3JRF - chains B and D of the 4 polymer chains in the assembly; structure by X-ray diffraction, 3.05 A resolution.

== Chain B ==
Name: DNA-binding protein fis
Organism: Escherichia coli
Reference sequence: P0A6R3 (FIS_ECOLI); residue numbers follow UniProt; this construct covers 1-98
Sequence (98 residues; each row starts with the number of its first residue):
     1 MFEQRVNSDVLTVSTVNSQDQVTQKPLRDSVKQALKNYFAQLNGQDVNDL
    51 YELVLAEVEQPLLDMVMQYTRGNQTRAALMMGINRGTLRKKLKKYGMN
UniProt features mapped onto this chain:
  - DNA-binding region: Gln74 to Lys93 (H-T-H motif)
  - region: Asn17 to Gly44 (Required for the stimulation of HIN-mediated recombination)

== Chain D ==
Molecule: 27-nt DNA strand
Sequence (27 nucleotides; row label = number of the first residue in the row):
     1 AAATTTGCTCAAAGTTCAAACAAATTT

== Interface between chain B and chain D ==
Residue-residue contacts (8; chain B residue first):
  Ile83(B) - DC17(D)  phosphate contact
  Asn84(B) - DC17(D)  hydrogen bond to the phosphate
  Asn84(B) - DA18(D)  phosphate contact
  Arg85(B) - DA20(D)  base contact
  Thr87(B) - DT16(D)  sugar contact
  Thr87(B) - DC17(D)  phosphate contact
  Lys90(B) - DT15(D)  sugar contact
  Lys90(B) - DT16(D)  salt bridge to the phosphate
Interface residues without a listed pair, chain B (7 interface residues in all): Gly82, Lys91
Interface residues without a listed pair, chain D (6 interface residues in all): DC21

== Summary ==
7 residues of chain B and 6 residues of chain D are in contact; the contacts include 1 hydrogen bond and 1
salt bridge. Polar pairs include Asn84(B)-DC17(D) and Lys90(B)-DT16(D).
Chain B is DNA-binding protein fis (Escherichia coli) and chain D is a 27-nt DNA strand; the structure,
Crystal structure of Fis bound to 27 bp DNA F27 containing a C/G at center, was determined by X-ray
diffraction, deposited together with 3IV5, 3JR9, 3JRA, 3JRB, 3JRC, 3JRD and 4 further entries.
